8CGJ - chains A and O of the 16 polymer chains in the assembly; structure by electron microscopy, 1.79 A resolution.

== Chain A ==
Molecule: 16S rRNA
From: Escherichia coli BW25113
Sequence (1540 nucleotides; numbered 1 to 1540; the number before each row is that of its first residue):
     1 AAAUUGAAGA GUUUGAUCAU GGCUCAGAUU GAACGCUGGC GGCAGGCCUA ACACAUGCAA
    61 GUCGAACGGU AACAGGAAGA AGCUUGCUUC UUUGCUGACG AGUGGCGGAC GGGUGAGUAA
   121 UGUCUGGGAA ACUGCCUGAU GGAGGGGGAU AACUACUGGA AACGGUAGCU AAUACCGCAU
   181 AACGUCGCAA GACCAAAGAG GGGGACCUUC GGGCCUCUUG CCAUCGGAUG UGCCCAGAUG
   241 GGAUUAGCUA GUAGGUGGGG UAACGGCUCA CCUAGGCGAC GAUCCCUAGC UGGUCUGAGA
   301 GGAUGACCAG CCACACUGGA ACUGAGACAC GGUCCAGACU CCUACGGGAG GCAGCAGUGG
   361 GGAAUAUUGC ACAAUGGGCG CAAGCCUGAU GCAGCCAUGC CGCGUGUAUG AAGAAGCCCU
   421 UCGGGUUGUA AAGUACUUUC AGCGGGGAGG AAGGGAGUAA AGUUAAUACC UUUGCUCAUU
   481 GACGUUACCC GCAGAAGAAG CACCGGCUAA CUCCGUGCCA GCAGCCXCGG UAAUACGGAG
   541 GGUGCAAGCG UUAAUCGGAA UUACUGGGCG UAAAGCGCAC GCAGGCGGUU UGUUAAGUCA
   601 GAUGUGAAAU CCCCGGGCUC AACCUGGGAA CUGCAUCUGA UACUGGCAAG CUUGAGUCUC
   661 GUAGAGGGGG GUAGAAUUCC AGGUGUAGCG GUGAAAUGCG UAGAGAUCUG GAGGAAUACC
   721 GGUGGCGAAG GCGGCCCCCU GGACGAAGAC UGACGCUCAG GUGCGAAAGC GUGGGGAGCA
   781 AACAGGAUUA GAUACCCUGG UAGUCCACGC CGUAAACGAU GUCGACUUGG AGGUUGUGCC
   841 CUUGAGGCGU GGCUUCCGGA GCUAACGCGU UAAGUCGACC GCCUGGGGAG UACGGCCGCA
   901 AGGUUAAAAC UCAAAUGAAU UGACGGGGGC CCGCACAAGC GGUGGAGCAU GUGGUUUAAU
   961 UCGAUGXAAC GCGAAGAACC UUACCUGGUC UUGACAUCCA CGGAAGUUUU CAGAGAUGAG
  1021 AAUGUGCCUU CGGGAACCGU GAGACAGGUG CUGCAUGGCU GUCGUCAGCU CGUGUUGUGA
  1081 AAUGUUGGGU UAAGUCCCGC AACGAGCGCA ACCCUUAUCC UUUGUUGCCA GCGGUCCGGC
  1141 CGGGAACUCA AAGGAGACUG CCAGUGAUAA ACUGGAGGAA GGUGGGGAUG ACGUCAAGUC
  1201 AUCAUGGCCC UUACGACCAG GGCUACACAC GUGCUACAAU GGCGCAUACA AAGAGAAGCG
  1261 ACCUCGCGAG AGCAAGCGGA CCUCAUAAAG UGCGUCGUAG UCCGGAUUGG AGUCUGCAAC
  1321 UCGACUCCAU GAAGUCGGAA UCGCUAGUAA UCGUGGAUCA GAAUGCCACG GUGAAUACGU
  1381 UCCCGGGCCU UGUACACACC GCCCGUXACA CCAUGGGAGU GGGUUGCAAA AGAAGUAGGU
  1441 AGCUUAACCU UCGGGAGGGC GCUUACCACU UUGUGAUUCA UGACUGGGGU GAAGUCGUAA
  1501 CAAGGUAACC GUAGGGGAAC CUGCGGUUGG AUCACCUCCU
Not modelled in the structure: 1, 203-214, 840-846, 936-1060, 1113-1187, 1198-1381, 1535-1540
Modified positions: PSU (pseudouridine-5'-monophosphate) at position 516, G7M (N7-methyl-guanosine-5'-monophosphate) at position 527, 2MG (2N-methylguanosine-5'-monophosphate) at position 966, 5MC (5-methylcytidine-5'-monophosphate) at position 967, 2MG (2N-methylguanosine-5'-monophosphate) at position 1207, 4OC (4n,o2'-methylcytidine-5'-monophosphate) at position 1402, 5MC (5-methylcytidine-5'-monophosphate) at position 1407, UR3 (3-methyluridine-5'-monophoshate) at position 1498, 2MG (2N-methylguanosine-5'-monophosphate) at position 1516, MA6 (6N-dimethyladenosine-5'-monophoshate) at position 1518, MA6 (6N-dimethyladenosine-5'-monophoshate) at position 1519
Ion coordination: K+ site 1: G11, U12, G21, G22; Mg2+ site 1 near G21 (its only coordinating residue here); Mg2+ site 2: A59, U387; K+ site 2: G61, U62, G104, G105; Mg2+ site 3 near G100 (its only coordinating residue here); K+ site 3: G107, G324, G326; Mg2+ site 4: A109, G331; K+ site 4: A109, C110, G111; Mg2+ site 5 near G111 (its only coordinating residue here); K+ site 5: G115, G117, G289; Mg2+ site 6: A116, G117, G289; Mg2+ site 7 near G145 (its only coordinating residue here); 37 more Mg2+ sites not listed; 19 more K+ sites not listed
Residues lining bound ligands:
  - hydrated form of streptomycin (5I0; [(2S,3S,4S,5R,6S)-2-[(2R,3R,4R,5S)-2-[(1R,2S,3R,4R,5S,6R)-2,4-bis[[azaniumylidene(azanyl)methyl]amino]-3,5,6-tris(oxidanyl)cyclohexyl]oxy-4-[bis(oxidanyl)methyl]-5-methyl-4-oxidanyl-oxolan-3-yl]oxy-6-(hydroxymethyl)-4,5-bis(oxidanyl)oxan-3-yl]-methyl-azanium): U12, U13, U14, C526, G7M_527, C912, A913, A914, A915, U1490, G1491
  - tetracycline (TAC): G242, U244, A892, C893, A906, A907, A908

== Chain O ==
Molecule: Small ribosomal subunit protein uS15
From: Escherichia coli BW25113
Reference sequence: P0ADZ4 (RS15_ECOLI); residues 1-89 here = UniProt positions 1-89
Sequence (89 residues; row label = number of the first residue in the row):
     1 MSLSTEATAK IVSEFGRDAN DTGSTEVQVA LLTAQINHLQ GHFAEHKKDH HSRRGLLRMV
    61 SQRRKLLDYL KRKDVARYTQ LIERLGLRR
Not modelled in the structure: 1

== Interface between chain A and chain O ==
Pairs across the interface (67; chain A residue first):
  A579(A) - Arg54(O)  hydrogen bond to the sugar
  C580(A) - Ser61(O)  sugar contact
  G581(A) - Ser61(O)  phosphate contact
  G581(A) - Lys65(O)  salt bridge to the phosphate
  G656(A) - Gly23(O)  base contact
  G656(A) - Gln28(O)  hydrogen bond to the sugar
  G656(A) - Gln62(O)  hydrogen bond to the phosphate
  U657(A) - Thr22(O)  hydrogen bond to the sugar
  U657(A) - Gly23(O)  base contact
  U657(A) - Gln28(O)  sugar contact
  U657(A) - Leu31(O)  sugar contact
  U657(A) - Gln62(O)  hydrogen bond to the phosphate
  C658(A) - Thr8(O)  phosphate contact
  C658(A) - Thr22(O)  sugar contact
  C658(A) - Leu31(O)  sugar contact
  U659(A) - Thr5(O)  phosphate contact
  U659(A) - Thr8(O)  phosphate contact
  C660(A) - Thr5(O)  phosphate contact
  G666(A) - His51(O)  sugar contact
  G666(A) - Ser52(O)  hydrogen bond to the base
  G667(A) - His42(O)  base contact
  G667(A) - Asp49(O)  hydrogen bond to the sugar
  G667(A) - His50(O)  sugar contact
  G667(A) - His51(O)  sugar contact
  G667(A) - Ser52(O)  base contact
  G668(A) - His46(O)  hydrogen bond to the sugar
  G668(A) - Lys48(O)  sugar contact
  G668(A) - Asp49(O)  sugar contact
  G669(A) - His46(O)  sugar contact
  A728(A) - Arg54(O)  salt bridge to the phosphate
  A729(A) - His51(O)  base contact
  G730(A) - His51(O)  hydrogen bond to the base
  C739(A) - His42(O)  hydrogen bond to the sugar
  U740(A) - His38(O)  salt bridge to the phosphate
  U740(A) - Leu39(O)  phosphate contact
  U740(A) - His42(O)  hydrogen bond to the sugar
  U740(A) - Ser52(O)  hydrogen bond to the sugar
  G741(A) - Ser2(O)  hydrogen bond to the phosphate
  G741(A) - Gln35(O)  phosphate contact
  G741(A) - Leu39(O)  phosphate contact
  G741(A) - His51(O)  sugar contact
  G741(A) - Ser52(O)  hydrogen bond to the sugar
  G741(A) - Gly55(O)  hydrogen bond to the sugar
  G742(A) - Arg58(O)  hydrogen bond to the phosphate
  G742(A) - Met59(O)  phosphate contact
  A743(A) - Arg58(O)  salt bridge to the phosphate
  A749(A) - Asn20(O)  sugar contact
  A749(A) - Thr22(O)  base contact
  C750(A) - Asn20(O)  sugar contact
  C750(A) - Asp21(O)  hydrogen bond to the sugar
  C750(A) - Thr22(O)  hydrogen bond to the sugar
  C750(A) - Gly23(O)  hydrogen bond to the sugar
  C750(A) - Ser24(O)  sugar contact
  U751(A) - Asp21(O)  sugar contact
  U751(A) - Gly23(O)  sugar contact
  U751(A) - Ser24(O)  sugar contact
  U751(A) - Thr25(O)  sugar contact
  G752(A) - Tyr69(O)  sugar contact
  A753(A) - Tyr69(O)  hydrogen bond to the phosphate
  A753(A) - Lys73(O)  salt bridge to the phosphate
  C754(A) - Lys65(O)  sugar contact
  C754(A) - Tyr69(O)  sugar contact
  C754(A) - Arg72(O)  salt bridge to the phosphate
  G755(A) - Lys65(O)  phosphate contact
  C764(A) - His50(O)  sugar contact
  G765(A) - His50(O)  phosphate contact
  G809(A) - Lys48(O)  salt bridge to the phosphate
Other interface residues (no listed pair), chain A (34 interface residues in all): C582, G727, C756, C808
Other interface residues (no listed pair), chain O (32 interface residues in all): Leu66

== Overview ==
Chain A and chain O form an interface of 34 and 32 residues respectively, with 20 hydrogen bonds and 7 salt
bridges. Among the polar pairs are G666(A)-Ser52(O), G730(A)-His51(O) and A579(A)-Arg54(O). Bound to chain A:
hydrated form of streptomycin and tetracycline.
Chain A is 16S rRNA and chain O is Small ribosomal subunit protein uS15, both from Escherichia coli BW25113;
the structure, Streptomycin bound to the 30S body, was determined by electron microscopy (same publication as
8CA7, 8CAI, 8CEP, 8CF1, 8CF8, 8CGI, 8CGR and 8CGU).
